Entry 5JTQ (solution NMR); this record covers chains C and F of the 6 polymer chains in the assembly.

# Chain C
Protein: Protein-export protein SecB
From: Escherichia coli O157:H7
UniProtKB: P0AG88 (SECB_ECO57); numbering as in UniProt (aligned over 1-155)
Amino-acid sequence (155 residues; numbered 1 to 155; the number before each row is that of its first residue):
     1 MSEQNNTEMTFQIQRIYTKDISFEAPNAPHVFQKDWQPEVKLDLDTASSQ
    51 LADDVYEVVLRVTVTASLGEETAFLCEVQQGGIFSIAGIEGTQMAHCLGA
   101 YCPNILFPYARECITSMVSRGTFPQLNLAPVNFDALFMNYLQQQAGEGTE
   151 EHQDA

# Chain F
Protein: Maltose-binding periplasmic protein
From: Escherichia coli O157:H7
UniProtKB: P0AEY0 (MALE_ECO57); residues 108-149 here = UniProt positions 108-149
Amino-acid sequence (42 residues; each row starts with the number of its first residue):
   108 DKAFQDKLYPFTWDAVRYNGKLIAYPIAVEALSLIYNKDLLP

# How chain C and chain F interact
Pairs across the interface - 13 pairs, chain C then chain F:
  Gln-12(C) with Leu-129(F)
  Ile-13(C) with Leu-129(F)
  Thr-149(C) with Asp-113(F)
  Glu-150(C) with Asp-113(F)
  Glu-151(C) with Asp-113(F); Lys-114(F); Pro-117(F)
  His-152(C) with Asp-108(F); Phe-111(F); Gln-112(F); Asp-113(F)
  Gln-153(C) with Lys-109(F)
  Ala-155(C) with Lys-109(F)
Also at the interface, not in a pair above, chain C (10 interface residues in all): Met-1, Arg-15
Also at the interface, not in a pair above, chain F (10 interface residues in all): Arg-124, Ile-134

# In short
The chain C/chain F interface involves 10 residues from each chain.
Chain C is Protein-export protein SecB and chain F is Maltose-binding periplasmic protein, both from
Escherichia coli O157:H7; the structure, The structure of chaperone SecB in complex with unstructured MBP
binding site d, was determined by solution NMR, deposited together with 5JTL, 5JTM, 5JTN, 5JTO, 5JTP and 5JTR.
